PDB entry 9FG8 | electron microscopy, 2.90 A resolution | chains A and E of the 5 polymer chains in the assembly

== Chain A ==
Name: Gamma-aminobutyric acid receptor subunit alpha-1
From: Homo sapiens
UniProtKB: P14867 (GBRA1_HUMAN); residues 1-429 here correspond to UniProt positions 28-456 (UniProt number = residue number + 27)
Amino-acid sequence (464 residues; each row starts with the number of its first residue; numbers below 1 keep their minus sign (Met-34 is residue -34)):
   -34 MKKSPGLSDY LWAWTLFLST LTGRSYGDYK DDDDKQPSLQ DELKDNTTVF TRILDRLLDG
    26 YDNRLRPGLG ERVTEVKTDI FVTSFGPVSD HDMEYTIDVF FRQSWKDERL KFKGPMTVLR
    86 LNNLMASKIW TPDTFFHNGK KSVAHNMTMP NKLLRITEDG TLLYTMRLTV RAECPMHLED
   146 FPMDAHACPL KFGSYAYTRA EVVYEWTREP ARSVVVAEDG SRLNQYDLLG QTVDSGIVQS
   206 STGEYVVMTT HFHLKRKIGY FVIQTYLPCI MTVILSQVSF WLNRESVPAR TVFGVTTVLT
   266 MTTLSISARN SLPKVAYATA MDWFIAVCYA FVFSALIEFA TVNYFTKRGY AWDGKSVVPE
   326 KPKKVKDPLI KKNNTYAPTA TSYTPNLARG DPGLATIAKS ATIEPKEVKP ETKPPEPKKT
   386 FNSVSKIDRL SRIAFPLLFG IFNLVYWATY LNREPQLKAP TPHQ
Not modelled in the structure: -34 to 11, 326-383, 419-429
Sequence notes: initiating methionine (-34); expression tag (-33 to 0)
Swiss-Prot annotation at these positions:
  - binding site (4-aminobutanoate): Arg67, Thr130
  - binding site (3alpha-hydroxy-5alpha-pregnan-11,20-dione): Trp246
  - glycosylation (N-linked (GlcNAc...) asparagine): Asn11, Asn111
Disulfides: Cys139-Cys153
Covalently attached groups: glycan linked to Asn111
Residues lining bound ligands:
  - gamma-amino-butanoic acid (ABU): Phe65, Arg67, Leu118, Thr130
  - PIO ([(2R)-2-octanoyloxy-3-[oxidanyl-[(1R,2R,3S,4R,5R,6S)-2,3,6-tris(oxidanyl)-4,5-diphosphonooxy-cyclohexyl]oxy-phosphoryl]oxy-propyl] octanoate): Arg249, Glu303, Thr306, Phe310, Lys312, Arg313, Asn387, Ser388, Val389, Ser390, Lys391, Ile392, Leu395, Ser396

== Chain E ==
Name: Gamma-aminobutyric acid receptor subunit beta-3
From: Homo sapiens
UniProtKB: P28472 (GBRB3_HUMAN), isoform P28472-2; residues -24 to 448 here correspond to UniProt positions 1-473 (UniProt number = residue number + 25)
Amino-acid sequence (473 residues; row label = number of the first residue in the row; numbers below 1 keep their minus sign (Met-24 is residue -24)):
   -24 MCSGLLELLL PIWLSWTLGT RGSEPRSVND PGNMSFVKET VDKLLKGYDI RLRPDFGGPP
    36 VCVGMNIDIA SIDMVSEVNM DYTLTMYFQQ YWRDKRLAYS GIPLNLTLDN RVADQLWVPD
    96 TYFLNDKKSF VHGVTVKNRM IRLHPDGTVL YGLRITTTAA CMMDLRRYPL DEQNCTLEIE
   156 SYGYTTDDIE FYWRGGDKAV TGVERIELPQ FSIVEHRLVS RNVVFATGAY PRLSLSFRLK
   216 RNIGYFILQT YMPSILITIL SWVSFWINYD ASAARVALGI TTVLTMTTIN THLRETLPKI
   276 PYVKAIDMYL MGCFVFVFLA LLEYAFVNYI FFGRGPQRQK KLAEKTAKAK NDRSKSESNR
   336 VDAHGNILLT SLEVHNEMNE VSGGIGDTRN SAISFDNSGI QYRKQSMPRE GHGRFLGDRS
   396 LPHKKTHLRR RSSQLKIKIP DLTDVNAIDR WSRIVFPFTF SLFNLVYWLY YVN
Not modelled in the structure: -24 to 7, 314-413, 448
Swiss-Prot annotation at these positions:
  - binding site (benzamidine): Asp95 to Tyr97, Glu155 to Tyr157, Phe200
  - binding site (4-aminobutanoate): Tyr97, Glu155, Tyr157, Thr202
  - binding site (histamine): Tyr97, Ser156, Tyr157, Thr202
  - glycosylation (N-linked (GlcNAc...) asparagine): Asn8, Asn80, Asn149
Disulfides: Cys136-Cys150
Covalently attached groups: N-acetylglucosamine (NAG) linked to Asn80; glycan linked to Asn149
Residues lining bound ligands: gamma-amino-butanoic acid (ABU): Tyr97, Glu155, Ser156, Tyr157, Phe200, Thr202, Tyr205

== Interface between chain A and chain E ==
Residue-residue contacts - 92 pairs, chain A then chain E:
  Gly25(A) - Lys13(E)
  Asp27(A) - Lys13(E)
  Asn28(A) - Asp84(E)
  Asn28(A) - Arg86(E)
  Arg29(A) - Val16(E)
  Arg29(A) - Asp17(E)  salt bridge
  Arg29(A) - Leu20(E)
  Arg29(A) - Leu83(E)
  Arg29(A) - Asp84(E)  hydrogen bond (backbone-backbone)
  Leu30(A) - Met9(E)  hydrophobic
  Leu30(A) - Val12(E)  hydrophobic
  Leu30(A) - Lys13(E)
  Arg31(A) - Met9(E)
  Gly35(A) - Asn8(E)
  Arg74(A) - Met9(E)
  Ser92(A) - Arg86(E)  hydrogen bond (backbone-side chain)
  Ile94(A) - Arg86(E)  hydrogen bond (backbone-side chain)
  Asp98(A) - Val111(E)
  Thr99(A) - Val109(E)
  Thr99(A) - Thr110(E)  hydrogen bond (backbone-backbone)
  Thr99(A) - Val111(E)
  Phe100(A) - Tyr62(E)
  Phe100(A) - Val109(E)
  Phe100(A) - Asn113(E)
  Phe100(A) - Arg129(E)
  Phe101(A) - Val109(E)  hydrophobic
  Phe101(A) - Arg129(E)  hydrogen bond (backbone-side chain)
  His102(A) - Tyr62(E)
  His102(A) - Arg129(E)
  Gly104(A) - His107(E)
  Gly104(A) - Arg129(E)  hydrogen bond (backbone-side chain)
  Lys105(A) - Asp48(E)  salt bridge
  Lys105(A) - Phe105(E)
  Lys105(A) - His107(E)
  Lys106(A) - Phe105(E)
  Ser107(A) - Val109(E)
  Ala109(A) - Val109(E)
  Met131(A) - Thr110(E)
  Leu133(A) - Val109(E)  hydrophobic
  Leu133(A) - Thr110(E)
  Glu138(A) - Ser46(E)  hydrogen bond
  Tyr160(A) - Tyr62(E)  hydrophobic
  Tyr160(A) - Asn113(E)
  Tyr160(A) - Arg114(E)
  Tyr160(A) - Met115(E)  hydrophobic
  Tyr160(A) - Gly127(E)
  Tyr160(A) - Leu128(E)  hydrogen bond (side chain-backbone)
  Tyr160(A) - Arg129(E)  hydrogen bond (side chain-backbone)
  Ala161(A) - Thr82(E)
  Ala161(A) - Met115(E)  hydrophobic
  Ala161(A) - Arg117(E)  hydrogen bond (backbone-side chain)
  Tyr162(A) - Thr82(E)
  Tyr162(A) - Asp84(E)
  Glu166(A) - Thr82(E)
  Thr207(A) - Arg117(E)  hydrogen bond (backbone-side chain)
  Thr207(A) - Leu125(E)
  Tyr210(A) - Arg117(E)  hydrogen bond
  Val252(A) - Ala249(E)  hydrophobic
  Pro253(A) - Ala248(E)  hydrophobic
  Thr256(A) - Ala249(E)
  Val260(A) - Leu253(E)  hydrophobic
  Val260(A) - Thr256(E)
  Val263(A) - Leu235(E)  hydrophobic
  Leu264(A) - Thr260(E)
  Thr267(A) - Ile232(E)
  Thr267(A) - Ile264(E)
  Ile271(A) - Gln224(E)  hydrogen bond (backbone-side chain)
  Ile271(A) - Ile264(E)  hydrophobic
  Ile271(A) - His267(E)
  Arg274(A) - Tyr220(E)
  Arg274(A) - Gln224(E)
  Asn275(A) - His267(E)
  Lys279(A) - Pro184(E)
  Lys279(A) - Gln185(E)
  Lys279(A) - Tyr220(E)
  Val280(A) - Pro184(E)
  Val280(A) - Tyr220(E)
  Ala281(A) - Pro184(E)
  Ala281(A) - Asn217(E)
  Ala281(A) - Gly219(E)
  Ala281(A) - Tyr220(E)
  Asp287(A) - Leu223(E)
  Tyr294(A) - Leu231(E)  hydrophobic
  Tyr294(A) - Ile232(E)
  Phe298(A) - Leu231(E)
  Phe298(A) - Leu235(E)  hydrophobic
  Leu301(A) - Leu235(E)  hydrophobic
  Ile302(A) - Val238(E)  hydrophobic
  Ala305(A) - Val238(E)  hydrophobic
  Asn308(A) - Ile242(E)
  Tyr309(A) - Trp241(E)
  Tyr309(A) - Arg428(E)  hydrogen bond
Also at the interface, not in a pair above, chain A (65 interface residues in all): Tyr26, Pro32, Gly33, Leu34, Met58, Phe66, Thr96, Pro97, Val108, Thr163, Thr268, Ser270, Pro278, Tyr282, Ala283
Also at the interface, not in a pair above, chain E (58 interface residues in all): Gln64, Val87, Gln90, Thr131, Pro228, Ile234, Asn243, Ala246, Thr263, Thr271

== Overview ==
65 residues of chain A face 58 of chain E across their interface, with 14 hydrogen bonds and 2 salt bridges.
Among the polar pairs are Arg29(A)-Asp17(E), Lys105(A)-Asp48(E) and Ser92(A)-Arg86(E). Chain A binds compound
PIO and gamma-amino-butanoic acid. Chain E binds gamma-amino-butanoic acid.
Here chain A is Gamma-aminobutyric acid receptor subunit alpha-1 and chain E is Gamma-aminobutyric acid
receptor subunit beta-3, both from Homo sapiens. Entry 9FG8 (Cryo-EM structure of the full-length
alpha1beta3gamma2 GABA(A) receptor in complex with GABA in the long-lived symmetric ...) was determined by
electron microscopy.
